Entry 2QVL (X-ray diffraction, 2.40 A resolution); this record covers chain A.

== Chain A ==
Molecule: Diacylglycerol Kinase DgkB
Organism: Staphylococcus aureus
Notes: EC 2.7.1.107
Reference sequence: Q6GFF9 (Q6GFF9_STAAR); residues 1-315 here = UniProt positions 1-315
Chain sequence (337 residues; each row starts with the number of its first residue; numbers below 1 keep their minus sign (Mse-21 is residue -21)):
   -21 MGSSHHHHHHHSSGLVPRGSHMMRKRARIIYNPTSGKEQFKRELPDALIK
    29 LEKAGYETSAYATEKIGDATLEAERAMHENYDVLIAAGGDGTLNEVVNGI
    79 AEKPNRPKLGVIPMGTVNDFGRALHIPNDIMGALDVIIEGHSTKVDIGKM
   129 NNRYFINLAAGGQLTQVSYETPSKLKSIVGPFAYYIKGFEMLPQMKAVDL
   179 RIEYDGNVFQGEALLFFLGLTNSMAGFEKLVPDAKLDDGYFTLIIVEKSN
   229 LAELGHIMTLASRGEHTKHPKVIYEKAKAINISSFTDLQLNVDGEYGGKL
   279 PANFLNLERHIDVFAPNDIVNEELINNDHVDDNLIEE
Unresolved in the structure: -21 to -3, 145-166, 203-206, 308-315
Sequence notes: expression tag (-21 to 0)
Modified positions: Mse-21 (selenomethionine); Mse0, Mse1, Mse55, Mse92, Mse109, Mse128, Mse169, Mse173, Mse202, Mse236 (selenomethionine; parent Met)
Curated features (UniProtKB/Swiss-Prot):
  - active site: Glu273 (Proton acceptor)
  - binding site (ATP): Asn10 to Gly14, Thr41, Gly67 to Glu73, Thr94
  - binding site (Mg(2+)): Lys213, Asp216, Tyr218
  - mutagenesis: Asp68 (D68A: Loss of activity), Pro91 (P91A: Loss of activity), Thr94 (T94A: Loss of activity), Asn96 (N96A: Loss of activity), Asp97 (D97A: Loss of activity), Asp124 (D124A: Loss of activity), Glu168 (E168A: No effect on activity), Asp216 (D216A: 5-fold decrease in activity), Asp271 (D271A: Loss of activity), Glu273 (E273A: Loss of activity)
What the authors report for this chain:
  - catalytic residues: Asp68, Thr94, Asp97 (proposed by the authors, not directly observed)
  - catalytic residues: Glu273
  - mutagenesis - D68A, P91A, T94A, N96A, D97A, D124A, D271A, E273A: abolished catalytic activity
  - mutagenesis - D216A: decreased catalytic activity
  - mutagenesis - E168A: unchanged catalytic activity

== Overview ==
From UniProt: active-site residue Glu273, 14 ATP-binding residues, 3 Mg2+-binding residues and 10 mutagenesis
sites. From the paper: catalytic residues Asp68, Thr94 and Asp97 among others; D68A, P91A and T94A, among
others, abolish catalytic activity; 10 substitutions were tested in all.
Chain A is Diacylglycerol Kinase DgkB (Staphylococcus aureus); the structure, Crystal Structure of
Diacylglycerol Kinase, was determined by X-ray diffraction, deposited together with 2QV7.
